PDB entry 1OG1 | X-ray diffraction, 2.00 A resolution | chain A

Chain A:
Molecule: T-cell ecto-ADP-ribosyltransferase 2
Organism: Rattus norvegicus
Notes: EC 2.4.2.31
UniProtKB: P20974 (NARB_RAT); residues 1-226 here correspond to UniProt positions 21-246 (UniProt number = residue number + 20)
Sequence (226 residues; row label = number of the first residue in the row):
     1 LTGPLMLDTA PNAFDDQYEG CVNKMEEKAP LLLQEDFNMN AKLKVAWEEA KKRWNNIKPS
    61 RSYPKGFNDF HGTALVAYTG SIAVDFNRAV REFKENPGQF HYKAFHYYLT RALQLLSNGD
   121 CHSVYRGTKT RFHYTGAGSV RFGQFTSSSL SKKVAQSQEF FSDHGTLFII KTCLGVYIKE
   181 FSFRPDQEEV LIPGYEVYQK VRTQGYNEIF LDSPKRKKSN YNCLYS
Disordered / not traced: 1-3
Curated features (UniProtKB/Swiss-Prot):
  - active site: Arg126, Ser147, Glu189
  - binding site (NAD(+)): Tyr78, Arg126, Gln144, Ser182
  - modified residue: Arg184 (ADP-ribosylarginine)
  - lipidation: Ser226 (GPI-anchor amidated serine)
Disulfides: Cys21-Cys223, Cys121-Cys173
Ligand contacts: TAD (beta-methylene-thiazole-4-carboxyamide-adenine dinucleotide): Leu5, Met6, Tyr78, Thr79, Gly80, Ala83, Val84, Asn87, Arg91, Tyr125, Arg126, Gly127, Thr130, Phe132, Gln144, Ser147, Ser148, Ser149, Ala155, Phe160, Gln187, Glu189

In short:
Ligands of chain A: compound TAD. From UniProt: 3 active-site residues and 4 NAD+-binding residues.
Chain A is T-cell ecto-ADP-ribosyltransferase 2 (Rattus norvegicus); the structure, Crystal structure of the
eucaryotic mono-ADP-ribosyltransferase ART2.2 in complex with tad, was determined by X-ray diffraction (same
publication as 1OG3 and 1OG4).
